Entry 3QEV (X-ray diffraction, 1.77 A resolution); this record covers chains A and P of the 3 polymer chains in the assembly.

== Chain A ==
Name: DNA polymerase
Organism: Enterobacteria phage RB69
Notes: EC 2.7.7.7
Reference sequence: Q38087 (DPOL_BPR69); numbering as in UniProt (aligned over 1-903)
Amino-acid sequence (903 residues; numbered 1 to 903; the number before each row is that of its first residue):
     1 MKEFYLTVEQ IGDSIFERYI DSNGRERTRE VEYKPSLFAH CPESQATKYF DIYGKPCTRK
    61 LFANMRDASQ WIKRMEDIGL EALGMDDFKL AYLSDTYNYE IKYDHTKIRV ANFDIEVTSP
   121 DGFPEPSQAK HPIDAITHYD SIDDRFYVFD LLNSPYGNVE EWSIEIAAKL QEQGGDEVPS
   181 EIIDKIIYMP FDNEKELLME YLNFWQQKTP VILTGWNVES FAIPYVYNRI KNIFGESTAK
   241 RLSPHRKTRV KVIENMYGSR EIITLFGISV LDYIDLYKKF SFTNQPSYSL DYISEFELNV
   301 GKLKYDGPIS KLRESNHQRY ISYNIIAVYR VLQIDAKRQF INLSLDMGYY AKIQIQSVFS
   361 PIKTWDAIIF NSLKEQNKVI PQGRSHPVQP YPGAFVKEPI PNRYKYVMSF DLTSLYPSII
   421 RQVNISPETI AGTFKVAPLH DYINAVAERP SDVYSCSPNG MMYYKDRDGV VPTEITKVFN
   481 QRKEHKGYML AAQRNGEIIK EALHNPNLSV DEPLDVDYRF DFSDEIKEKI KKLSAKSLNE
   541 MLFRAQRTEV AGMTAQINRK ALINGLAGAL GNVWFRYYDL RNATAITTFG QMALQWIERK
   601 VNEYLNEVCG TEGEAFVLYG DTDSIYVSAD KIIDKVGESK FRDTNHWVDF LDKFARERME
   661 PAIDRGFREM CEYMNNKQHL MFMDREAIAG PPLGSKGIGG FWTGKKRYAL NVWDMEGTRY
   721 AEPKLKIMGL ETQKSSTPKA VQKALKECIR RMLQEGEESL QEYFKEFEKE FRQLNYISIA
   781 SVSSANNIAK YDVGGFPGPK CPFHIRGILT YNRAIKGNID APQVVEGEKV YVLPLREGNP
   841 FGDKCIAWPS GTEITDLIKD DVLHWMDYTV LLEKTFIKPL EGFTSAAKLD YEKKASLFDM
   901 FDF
Not modelled in the structure: 902-903
Construct notes: engineered mutation Ala222 (Asp in Q38087), Ala327 (Asp in Q38087), Ala561 (Leu in Q38087), Gly565 (Ser in Q38087), Ala567 (Tyr in Q38087)
Metal / ion sites: Ca2+ site 1 near Glu116 (its only coordinating residue here); Ca2+ site 2: Asp411, Leu412, Asp623 (together with 2'-deoxycytidine-5'-triphosphate); Ca2+ site 3: Asp411, Asp623 (together with 2'-deoxycytidine-5'-triphosphate); Ca2+ site 4: Asn505, Asn507, Lys531; Ca2+ site 5 near Glu716 (its only coordinating residue here)
Residues lining bound ligands: 2'-deoxycytidine-5'-triphosphate (DCP): Asp411, Leu412, Thr413, Ser414, Leu415, Tyr416, Pro417, Arg482, Lys486, Lys560, Asn564, Thr622, Asp623
Swiss-Prot annotation at these positions:
  - region: Thr248 to Thr264 (Beta hairpin), Lys705 to Tyr708 (Binding of DNA in B-conformation), Leu897 to Phe903 (Interaction with the polymerase clamp)
  - binding site (Mg(2+)): Asp114, Glu116, Asp411, Leu412, Asp623
  - binding site (substrate): Ser414 to Tyr416, Arg482, Lys560
  - site: Asp621 (Optimization of metal coordination by the polymerase active site), Lys706 (Optimization of metal coordination by the polymerase active site), Asp714 (Essential for viral replication)
  - mutagenesis: Leu415 (L415A/G: Decreases base selectivity by several hundred fold; L415G/F: Increased misinsertion, increased mismatch extension and inefficient proofreading; L415M: No effect on base selectivity), Asp621 (D621A: Drastic decrease in the efficiency of incorporation of dGMP), Lys706 (K706A: Almost complete loss of polymerase activity), Asp714 (D714A: Complete loss of viral replication)

== Chain P ==
Molecule: 13-nt DNA strand
Sequence (13 nucleotides; row label = number of the first residue in the row):
   103 GCGGACTGCT TAC
Modified residues: DOC (2',3'-dideoxycytidine-5'-monophosphate) at position 115

== Chain A / chain P interface ==
Residue-residue contacts (26):
  Asn284(A) with DT112(P), sugar contact; DT113(P), hydrogen bond to the phosphate
  Asp621(A) with DOC_115(P), sugar contact
  Thr622(A) with DOC_115(P), sugar contact
  Lys706(A) with DA114(P), hydrogen bond to the base
  Tyr708(A) with DOC_115(P), hydrogen bond to the phosphate
  Met728(A) with DA114(P), phosphate contact; DOC_115(P), phosphate contact
  Gly729(A) with DT113(P), phosphate contact; DA114(P), hydrogen bond to the phosphate
  Gln733(A) with DT113(P), phosphate contact; DA114(P), phosphate contact
  Lys734(A) with DT113(P), phosphate contact
  Ser735(A) with DT112(P), phosphate contact; DT113(P), hydrogen bond to the phosphate
  Ser783(A) with DC111(P), sugar contact; DT112(P), phosphate contact
  Ser784(A) with DC111(P), phosphate contact; DT112(P), hydrogen bond to the phosphate
  Ala785(A) with DC111(P), phosphate contact
  Asn786(A) with DC111(P), hydrogen bond to the phosphate
  Tyr791(A) with DT109(P), hydrogen bond to the phosphate; DG110(P), hydrogen bond to the phosphate
  Pro802(A) with DG110(P), sugar contact
  His804(A) with DG110(P), phosphate contact; DC111(P), salt bridge to the phosphate
Other interface residues (no listed pair), chain A (27 interface residues in all): Tyr257, Asp623, Tyr626, Ile727, Ser736, Val782, Asn787, Lys790, Ile805, Lys829

== In short ==
The interface between chain A and chain P involves 27 residues on one side and 7 on the other, with 9 hydrogen
bonds and 1 salt bridge. Polar contacts include Lys706(A)-DA114(P), Asn284(A)-DT113(P) and
Tyr708(A)-DOC_115(P). Ligands of chain A: 2'-deoxycytidine-5'-triphosphate.
Here chain A is DNA polymerase (Enterobacteria phage RB69) and chain P is a 13-nt DNA strand. Entry 3QEV (RB69
DNA Polymerase (L561A/S565G/Y567A) Ternary Complex with dCTP Opposite dT) was determined by X-ray diffraction.
